Entry 6OZZ (X-ray diffraction, 3.30 A resolution); this record covers chains A and B.

# Chain A (and B)
Name: UPF0335 protein CC_3319
Organism: Caulobacter vibrioides (strain ATCC 19089 / CB15)
Notes: chain B of this document is another copy of the same molecule, construct and numbering; everything in this record applies to it too
Reference sequence: Q9A385 (Y3319_CAUVC); residues 12-89 here = UniProt positions 12-89
Amino-acid sequence (101 residues; each row starts with the number of its first residue; numbers below 1 keep their minus sign (Met-11 is residue -11)):
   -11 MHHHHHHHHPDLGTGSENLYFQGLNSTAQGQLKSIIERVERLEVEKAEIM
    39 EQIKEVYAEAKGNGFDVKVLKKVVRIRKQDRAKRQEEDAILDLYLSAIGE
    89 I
Not modelled in the structure: -11 to 11, 88-89 (chain B: -11 to 11, 89)
Differences from the reference sequence: initiating methionine (-11); expression tag (-10 to 11)

# How chain A and chain B interact
Contacting residue pairs - 22 pairs, chain A then chain B:
  Phe53(A) - Tyr82(B)
  Asp54(A) - Tyr82(B)  hydrogen bond (backbone-side chain)
  Lys56(A) - Glu75(B)  salt bridge
  Val57(A) - Ile78(B)  hydrophobic
  Val57(A) - Leu79(B)  hydrophobic
  Val57(A) - Tyr82(B)  hydrophobic
  Leu58(A) - Tyr82(B)  hydrophobic
  Lys60(A) - Asp76(B)  salt bridge
  Val61(A) - Leu79(B)  hydrophobic
  Arg63(A) - Lys60(B)
  Arg63(A) - Arg63(B)
  Arg65(A) - Glu88(B)  salt bridge
  Glu75(A) - Lys56(B)
  Ile78(A) - Val57(B)  hydrophobic
  Leu79(A) - Val57(B)  hydrophobic
  Leu79(A) - Lys60(B)
  Leu79(A) - Val61(B)  hydrophobic
  Leu79(A) - Ile64(B)  hydrophobic
  Tyr82(A) - Phe53(B)
  Tyr82(A) - Asp54(B)
  Tyr82(A) - Val57(B)  hydrophobic
  Leu83(A) - Ile64(B)  hydrophobic
Other interface residues (no listed pair), chain A (17 interface residues in all): Ile64, Arg72, Ile86
Other interface residues (no listed pair), chain B (17 interface residues in all): Leu58, Arg65, Leu83

# Overview
Chain A and chain B each contribute 17 residues to their interface, with 1 hydrogen bond and 3 salt bridges.
Among the polar pairs are Lys56(A)-Glu75(B), Lys60(A)-Asp76(B) and Arg65(A)-Glu88(B).
Both chains are UPF0335 protein CC_3319 (Caulobacter vibrioides (strain ATCC 19089 / CB15)). Entry 6OZZ (N
terminally deleted GapR crystal structure from C. crescentus) was determined by X-ray diffraction together
with 6OZX and 6OZY from the same study.
